PDB entry 7O6G | X-ray diffraction, 1.80 A resolution | chains A and P

Chain A:
Molecule: 14-3-3 protein sigma
From: Homo sapiens
UniProt: P31947 (1433S_HUMAN); numbering as in UniProt (aligned over 1-231)
Amino-acid sequence (236 residues; each row starts with the number of its first residue; numbers below 1 keep their minus sign (Gly-4 is residue -4)):
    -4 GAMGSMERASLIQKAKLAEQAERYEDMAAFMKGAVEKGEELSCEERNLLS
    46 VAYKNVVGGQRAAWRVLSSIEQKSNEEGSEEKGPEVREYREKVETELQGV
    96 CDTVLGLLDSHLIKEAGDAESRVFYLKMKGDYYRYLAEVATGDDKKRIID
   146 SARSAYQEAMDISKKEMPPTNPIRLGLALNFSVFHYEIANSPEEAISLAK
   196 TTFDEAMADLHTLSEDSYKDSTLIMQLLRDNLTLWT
Unresolved in the structure: -4, 72-77
Sequence notes: expression tag (-4 to 0)
Modified positions: Cys38 (S-hydroxycysteine; CSO)
Covalently attached groups: compound V4H linked to Lys122
Metal / ion sites: Ca2+ near Glu2 (its only coordinating residue here)
Ligand contacts: V4H (4-[(3R)-3-oxidanylpiperidin-1-yl]carbonylbenzaldehyde): Cys38, Asn42, Pro167, Ile168, Gly171, Asp215, Ile219
Curated features (UniProtKB/Swiss-Prot):
  - site (Interaction with phosphoserine on interacting protein): Arg56, Arg129
  - modified residue (Phosphoserine): Ser5, Ser74
What the authors report for this chain:
  - binding site for V4H: Lys122

Chain P:
Molecule: Transcription factor p65
UniProt: Q04206 (TF65_HUMAN); numbering as in UniProt (aligned over 39-51)
Amino-acid sequence (13 residues; numbered 39 to 51; the number before each row is that of its first residue):
    39 EGRSAGSIPGRRS
Unresolved in the structure: 39-42
Sequence notes: variant Arg49 (Glu in Q04206)
Modified positions: Ser45 (phosphoserine; SEP)
What the authors report for this chain:
  - post-translational modification sites: Ser45

Interface between chain A and chain P:
Pairs across the interface (28; chain A residue first):
  Glu14(A) - Arg50(P)
  Glu14(A) - Ser51(P)  hydrogen bond (side chain-backbone)
  Tyr19(A) - Arg49(P)
  Asn42(A) - Ser51(P)
  Leu43(A) - Ser51(P)
  Val46(A) - Gly48(P)
  Val46(A) - Arg49(P)
  Val46(A) - Ser51(P)
  Lys49(A) - Ile46(P)
  Lys49(A) - Gly48(P)
  Asn50(A) - Arg49(P)  hydrogen bond (side chain-backbone)
  Arg56(A) - Ser45(P)
  Lys122(A) - Ile46(P)
  Arg129(A) - Ser45(P)
  Tyr130(A) - Ser45(P)
  Gly171(A) - Ile46(P)
  Leu174(A) - Gly44(P)
  Leu174(A) - Ser45(P)
  Leu174(A) - Ile46(P)
  Asn175(A) - Ser45(P)
  Asn175(A) - Ile46(P)  hydrogen bond (side chain-backbone)
  Val178(A) - Gly44(P)
  Glu182(A) - Ala43(P)
  Leu222(A) - Pro47(P)
  Asn226(A) - Ala43(P)
  Asn226(A) - Gly44(P)  hydrogen bond (side chain-backbone)
  Leu229(A) - Ala43(P)
  Trp230(A) - Ala43(P)
Also at the interface, not in a pair above, chain A (22 interface residues in all): Ser45, Ile219

In short:
Chain A and chain P form an interface of 22 and 9 residues respectively; the contacts include 4 hydrogen
bonds. Polar contacts include Glu14(A)-Ser51(P), Asn50(A)-Arg49(P) and Asn175(A)-Ile46(P). Covalently linked
compound V4H: at Lys122(A). The paper reports a binding site for V4H at Lys122(A); a modification site at
Ser45(P).
Chain A is 14-3-3 protein sigma (Homo sapiens) and chain P is Transcription factor p65; the structure, 14-3-3
sigma with RelA/p65 binding site pS45 and covalently bound TCF521-176, was determined by X-ray diffraction,
deposited together with 7BI3, 7BIQ, 7BIW, 7BIY, 7BJB, 7BJF and 54 further entries.
